Entry 4I5G (X-ray diffraction, 2.30 A resolution); this record covers chains A and D of the 4 polymer chains in the assembly.

# Chain A (and D)
Protein: Alclohol dehydrogenase/short-chain dehydrogenase
Source organism: Ralstonia sp
Notes: chain D of this document is another copy of the same molecule, construct and numbering; everything in this record applies to it too
UniProtKB: C0IR58 (C0IR58_9RALS); residue numbers follow UniProt; this construct covers 2-249
Amino-acid sequence (262 residues; row label = number of the first residue in the row; numbers below 1 keep their minus sign (Met-12 is residue -12)):
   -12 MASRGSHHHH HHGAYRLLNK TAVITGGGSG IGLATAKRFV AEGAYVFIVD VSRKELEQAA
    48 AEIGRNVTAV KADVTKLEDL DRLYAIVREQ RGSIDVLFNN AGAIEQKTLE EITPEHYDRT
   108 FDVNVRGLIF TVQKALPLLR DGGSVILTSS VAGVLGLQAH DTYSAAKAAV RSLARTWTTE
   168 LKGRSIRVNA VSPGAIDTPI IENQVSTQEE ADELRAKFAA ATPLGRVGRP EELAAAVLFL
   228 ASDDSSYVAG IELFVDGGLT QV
Not modelled in the structure: -12 to 0, 187-202
Sequence notes: expression tag (-12 to 1); engineered mutation Gly15 (Asn in C0IR58), Asp37 (Gly in C0IR58), Val38 (Arg in C0IR58), Ser39 (Arg in C0IR58), Asn86 (Ala in C0IR58), Ala88 (Ser in C0IR58)

# Interface between chain A and chain D
Pairs across the interface (4; chain A residue first):
  Leu142(A) with Val249(D)
  Gly143(A) with Val249(D), hydrogen bond (backbone-backbone)
  Val249(A) with Leu142(D); Gly143(D), hydrogen bond (backbone-backbone)
Other interface residues (no listed pair), chain A (5 interface residues in all): Val141, Gln248
Other interface residues (no listed pair), chain D (5 interface residues in all): Val141, Gln248

# In short
The chain A/chain D interface involves 5 residues from each chain; the contacts include 2 hydrogen bonds. Its
one hydrogen bond, Gly143(A)-Val249(D), is backbone to backbone.
Both chains are Alclohol dehydrogenase/short-chain dehydrogenase (Ralstonia sp). Entry 4I5G (Crystal structure
of Ralstonia sp. alcohol dehydrogenase mutant N15G, G37D, R38V, R39S, A86N, S88A) was determined by X-ray
diffraction, deposited together with 4I5D, 4I5E and 4I5F.
